PDB entry 6A38 | X-ray diffraction, 2.69 A resolution | chains A and B of the 4 polymer chains in the assembly

== Chain A ==
Molecule: GTP-binding nuclear protein Ran
Source organism: Homo sapiens
UniProtKB: P62826 (RAN_HUMAN); numbering as in UniProt (aligned over 1-216)
Chain sequence (235 residues; each row starts with the number of its first residue; numbers below 1 keep their minus sign (Gly-18 is residue -18)):
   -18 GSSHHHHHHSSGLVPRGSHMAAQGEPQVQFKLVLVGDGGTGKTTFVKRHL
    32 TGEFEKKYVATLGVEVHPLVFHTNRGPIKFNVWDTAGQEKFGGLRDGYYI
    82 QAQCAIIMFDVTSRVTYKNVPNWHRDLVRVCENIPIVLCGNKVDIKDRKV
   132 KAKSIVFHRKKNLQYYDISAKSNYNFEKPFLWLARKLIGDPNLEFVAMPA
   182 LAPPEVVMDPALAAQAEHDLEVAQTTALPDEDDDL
Disordered / not traced: -18 to 6
Construct notes: expression tag (-18 to 0); engineered mutation Ala197 (Tyr in P62826)
Swiss-Prot annotation at these positions:
  - region: Lys37 to Val45 (Switch-I), Gly68 to Gln84 (Switch-II), Asp211 to Leu216 (Interaction with RANBP1)
  - binding site (GTP): Asp18 to Thr25, Glu36 to Thr42, Gly68, Asn122 to Asp125, Ser150 to Lys152
  - site: Gln69 (Essential for GTP hydrolysis)
  - modified residue: Ala2 (N-acetylalanine), Thr24 (Phosphothreonine), Lys37 (N6-acetyllysine), Lys60 (N6-acetyllysine), Lys71 (N6-acetyllysine), Lys99 (N6-acetyllysine), Lys134 (N6-acetyllysine), Lys159 (N6-acetyllysine)
  - cross-link (Glycyl lysine isopeptide (Lys-Gly)): Lys71 (interchain with G-Cter in SUMO2), Lys152 (interchain with G-Cter in SUMO2)
  - mutagenesis: Gly19 (G19V: Blocks DNA replication; when associated with L-69), Thr24 (T24L: Has low binding affinity for GTP and GDP. Almost completely abolishes interaction with BIRC5; T24N: Has low binding affinity for GTP and GDP. Decreases nuclear import of proteins and RNA ...), Thr25 (T25A: Minor effect on the interaction with the alpha phosphate group of bound GTP), Lys37 (K37Q: Mimics acetylation; enhances the nuclear export of RELA/p65; K37R: Decreased acetylation), Tyr39 (Y39A: Abolishes steric hindrance that traps the essential Q-69 in an unreactive position, and causes slow GTP hydrolysis in wild-type ...), Gln69 (Q69L: Strongly decreased GTPase activity. Probably locked in the GTP-bound form. Loss of interaction with NUTF2. Decreases nuclear location and leads to cytoplasmic location during interphase ...), Glu70 (E70A: Strongly decreases the relase of bound GDP), Arg76 (R76E: Probable loss of interaction with NUTF2. Loss of transport to the nucleus), Lys134 (K134Q: Loss of normal mitotic chromosome segregation and defective mitotic spindle orientation; K134R: Loss of normal mitotic chromosome segregation and formation of sister chromatid bridges), Asp211 to Leu216 (No effect on GTPase activity. Abolishes interaction with RANBP1)
Ion coordination: Mg2+: Thr24, Thr42 (together with GTP)
Ligand contacts: GTP: Asp18, Gly19, Gly20, Thr21, Gly22, Lys23, Thr24, Thr25, Phe35, Glu36, Lys37, Lys38, Tyr39, Val40, Ala41, Thr42, Asp65, Thr66, Ala67, Gly68, Gln69, Asn122, Lys123, Asp125, Ile126, Ser150, Ala151, Lys152

== Chain B ==
Molecule: Ran-specific GTPase-activating protein 1
Source organism: Saccharomyces cerevisiae
Notes: fragment: Ran Binding Domain
UniProtKB: P41920 (YRB1_YEAST); residues 62-201 here = UniProt positions 62-201
Chain sequence (143 residues; each row starts with the number of its first residue):
    59 GGSDIHFEPVVHLEKVDVKTMEEDEEVLYKVRAKLFRFDADAKEWKERGT
   109 GDCKFLKNKKTNKVRILMRRDKTLKICANHIIAPEYTLKPNVGSDRSWVY
   159 ACTADIAEGEAEAFTFAIRFGSKENADKFKEEFEKAQEINKKA
Disordered / not traced: 59-63, 70-77, 201
Construct notes: expression tag (59-61)

== Chain A / chain B interface ==
Contacting residue pairs - 93 pairs, chain A then chain B:
  Arg29(A) with Glu105(B), salt bridge
  His30(A) with Lys133(B)
  Thr32(A) with Arg95(B); Glu105(B); Arg106(B); Arg128(B), hydrogen bond (backbone-side chain)
  Gly33(A) with Glu105(B); Arg106(B); Arg128(B)
  Glu34(A) with Lys104(B), salt bridge; Glu105(B), hydrogen bond (backbone-backbone)
  Phe35(A) with Glu105(B)
  Leu50(A) with Lys133(B)
  Val51(A) with Lys133(B), hydrogen bond (backbone-side chain)
  Phe52(A) with Thr131(B); Lys133(B)
  Phe157(A) with Asp129(B); Thr131(B)
  Glu158(A) with Lys130(B)
  Ala178(A) with Thr78(B); Arg127(B)
  Met179(A) with Thr78(B); Arg127(B), hydrogen bond (backbone-side chain); Leu132(B); Lys133(B); Ile134(B), hydrogen bond (side chain-backbone)
  Pro180(A) with Thr78(B); Ile134(B)
  Ala181(A) with Thr78(B), hydrogen bond (backbone-backbone); Met79(B); Arg123(B), hydrogen bond (backbone-side chain); Leu125(B), hydrophobic; Arg127(B); Ile134(B), hydrophobic
  Leu182(A) with Arg123(B), hydrogen bond (backbone-side chain); Asn137(B), hydrogen bond (backbone-side chain); Ile164(B)
  Pro184(A) with Arg123(B); Asn137(B); His138(B); Ile139(B); Ile164(B), hydrophobic
  Pro185(A) with Ile139(B); Ala162(B), hydrophobic; Ile164(B)
  Glu186(A) with Lys121(B), salt bridge; Ile139(B)
  Val187(A) with Thr161(B), hydrogen bond (backbone-side chain); Ala162(B), hydrophobic
  Met189(A) with Thr161(B)
  Asp200(A) with Ala98(B); Thr173(B)
  Leu201(A) with Val157(B), hydrophobic
  Val203(A) with Phe96(B), hydrophobic; Lys101(B)
  Ala204(A) with Phe96(B), hydrophobic; Trp103(B); Asn149(B); Thr173(B)
  Gln205(A) with Lys147(B); Pro148(B); Asn149(B), hydrogen bond (backbone-side chain); Val150(B), hydrogen bond (backbone-backbone); Val157(B)
  Thr207(A) with Lys101(B); Trp103(B), hydrogen bond (backbone-side chain); Asn149(B), hydrogen bond (backbone-side chain)
  Ala208(A) with Trp103(B); Asn149(B); Val150(B); Gly151(B)
  Leu209(A) with Phe94(B), hydrophobic; Trp103(B), hydrophobic; Asn149(B), hydrogen bond (backbone-side chain); Ser155(B); Ala175(B), hydrophobic; Arg177(B)
  Pro210(A) with Phe94(B), hydrophobic; Trp103(B); Arg177(B), hydrogen bond (backbone-side chain)
  Asp211(A) with Arg177(B), hydrogen bond (backbone-side chain)
  Glu212(A) with Gly151(B); Ser152(B), hydrogen bond; Arg154(B), salt bridge; Arg177(B), salt bridge
  Asp214(A) with Arg154(B), hydrogen bond (backbone-side chain)
  Asp215(A) with Arg154(B), hydrogen bond (backbone-side chain)
  Leu216(A) with Arg90(B); Lys92(B), hydrogen bond (backbone-side chain); Thr108(B); Arg154(B); Arg177(B), hydrogen bond (backbone-side chain); Gly179(B)
Also at the interface, not in a pair above, chain A (41 interface residues in all): Leu31, Lys38, Phe176, Val177, Ala183, Thr206
Also at the interface, not in a pair above, chain B (50 interface residues in all): Ala91, Glu102, Asp153, Tyr158, Ala169, Phe178

== In short ==
41 residues of chain A and 50 residues of chain B are in contact; the contacts include 22 hydrogen bonds and 5
salt bridges. Polar contacts include Arg29(A)-Glu105(B), Glu34(A)-Lys104(B) and Glu186(A)-Lys121(B). Bound to
chain A: GTP.
Chain A is GTP-binding nuclear protein Ran (Homo sapiens) and chain B is Ran-specific GTPase-activating
protein 1 (Saccharomyces cerevisiae); the structure, MVM NS2 NES in complex with CRM1-Ran-RanBP1, was
determined by X-ray diffraction together with 9VM1, 6A3A, 6A3B, 6A3C and 6A3E from the same study.
